PDB entry 9F5P | electron microscopy, 2.60 A resolution | chains A and C of the 3 polymer chains in the assembly

[Chain A]
Name: Capsid protein VP1
From: Poliovirus 2
UniProt: P06210 (POLG_POL2L); residues 1-301 here correspond to UniProt positions 579-879 (UniProt number = residue number + 578)
Sequence (301 residues; numbered 1 to 301; the number before each row is that of its first residue):
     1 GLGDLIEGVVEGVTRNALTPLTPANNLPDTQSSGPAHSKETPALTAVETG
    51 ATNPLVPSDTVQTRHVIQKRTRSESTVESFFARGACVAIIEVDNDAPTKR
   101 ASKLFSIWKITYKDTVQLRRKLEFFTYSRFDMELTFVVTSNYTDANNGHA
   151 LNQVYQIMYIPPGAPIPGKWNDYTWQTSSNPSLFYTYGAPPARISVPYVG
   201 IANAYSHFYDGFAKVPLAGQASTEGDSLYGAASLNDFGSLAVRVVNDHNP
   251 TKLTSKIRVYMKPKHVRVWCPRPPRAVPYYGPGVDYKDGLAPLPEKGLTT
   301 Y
Not modelled in the structure: 1-23
Differences from the reference sequence: engineered mutation I107 (Val685 in P06210), L134 (Phe712 in P06210), L183 (Val761 in P06210); variant E295 (Gly873 in P06210)
Ligand contacts: sphingosine (SPH): I110, Y112, L122, S128, F130, M132, L134, F136, I157, M158, Y159, P181, S182, L183, I194, V196, V199, Y205, H207, F237, L240, M261

[Chain C]
Name: Capsid protein VP3
From: Poliovirus 2
UniProt: P06210 (POLG_POL2L); residues 1-238 here correspond to UniProt positions 341-578 (UniProt number = residue number + 340)
Sequence (238 residues; each row starts with the number of its first residue):
     1 GLPVLNTPGSNQYLTADNYQSPCAIPEFDVTPPIDIPGEVRNMMELAEID
    51 TMIPLNLTNQRKNTMDMYRVELNDAAHSDTPILCLSLSPASDPRLAHTML
   101 GEILNYYTHWAGSLKFTFLFCGSMMATGKLLVSYAPPGAEAPKSRKEAML
   151 GTHVIWDIGLQSSCTMVVPWISNTTYRLTINDSFTEGGYISMFYQTRVVV
   201 PLSTPRKMDILGFVSACNDFSVRLLRDTTHISQEAMPQ
Not modelled in the structure: 236-238
Differences from the reference sequence: engineered mutation L178 (Gln518 in P06210)

[Chain A / chain C interface]
Contacting residue pairs (183):
  A24(A) - N42(C)
  L27(A) - N218(C)
  L27(A) - D219(C)
  L27(A) - F220(C)
  L27(A) - S221(C)
  P28(A) - N218(C)
  A43(A) - C164(C)
  A43(A) - T165(C)  hydrogen bond (backbone-backbone)
  L44(A) - W156(C)
  L44(A) - Q161(C)
  L44(A) - S163(C)
  T45(A) - Q161(C)
  T45(A) - S163(C)  hydrogen bond (backbone-backbone)
  T45(A) - T165(C)
  A46(A) - Q161(C)
  A46(A) - S163(C)
  V47(A) - T117(C)
  V47(A) - L119(C)  hydrophobic
  V47(A) - S163(C)  hydrogen bond (backbone-side chain)
  E48(A) - L119(C)
  E48(A) - S162(C)  hydrogen bond
  T52(A) - E48(C)
  T52(A) - I49(C)
  T52(A) - D50(C)  hydrogen bond (side chain-backbone)
  T52(A) - K115(C)
  T52(A) - S215(C)
  N53(A) - K115(C)
  N53(A) - T165(C)  hydrogen bond
  L55(A) - K115(C)
  L55(A) - T165(C)
  L55(A) - V167(C)  hydrophobic
  L55(A) - C217(C)
  V56(A) - V167(C)
  V56(A) - N218(C)
  P57(A) - S113(C)
  P57(A) - V167(C)  hydrophobic
  T60(A) - V167(C)
  V61(A) - T152(C)
  V61(A) - P169(C)  hydrophobic
  R70(A) - A111(C)  hydrogen bond (side chain-backbone)
  R70(A) - G112(C)
  R70(A) - Y176(C)
  R70(A) - D219(C)  hydrogen bond (side chain-backbone)
  R70(A) - S221(C)  hydrogen bond
  T71(A) - S221(C)
  R72(A) - N42(C)  hydrogen bond (backbone-side chain)
  R72(A) - M44(C)
  R72(A) - E48(C)  salt bridge
  R72(A) - C217(C)  hydrogen bond (side chain-backbone)
  R72(A) - N218(C)
  R72(A) - F220(C)  hydrogen bond (side chain-backbone)
  E74(A) - Y107(C)  hydrogen bond (backbone-side chain)
  E74(A) - R223(C)
  E74(A) - L224(C)  hydrogen bond (side chain-backbone)
  E74(A) - L225(C)  hydrogen bond (side chain-backbone)
  S75(A) - N42(C)  hydrogen bond
  S75(A) - M43(C)  hydrogen bond (backbone-backbone)
  S75(A) - M44(C)  hydrogen bond (side chain-backbone)
  S75(A) - Y107(C)
  T76(A) - R41(C)
  T76(A) - N42(C)
  V77(A) - V40(C)
  V77(A) - R41(C)  hydrogen bond (backbone-backbone)
  S79(A) - L225(C)
  F80(A) - M43(C)  hydrophobic
  F80(A) - Y106(C)  hydrophobic
  F80(A) - Y107(C)
  F80(A) - L225(C)  hydrophobic
  R83(A) - T15(C)
  G84(A) - Y13(C)
  G84(A) - T15(C)  hydrogen bond (backbone-backbone)
  D114(A) - Q233(C)  hydrogen bond (backbone-side chain)
  T115(A) - Q233(C)
  V116(A) - I231(C)  hydrophobic
  V116(A) - Q233(C)  hydrogen bond (backbone-side chain)
  Q117(A) - D227(C)
  R120(A) - E102(C)  salt bridge
  R120(A) - Y106(C)  hydrogen bond
  R120(A) - T228(C)
  R120(A) - H230(C)
  R120(A) - I231(C)
  K121(A) - Y106(C)
  F124(A) - M99(C)  hydrophobic
  F124(A) - Y106(C)  hydrophobic
  F125(A) - V40(C)  hydrophobic
  F125(A) - M43(C)  hydrophobic
  F125(A) - L46(C)  hydrophobic
  Y127(A) - I36(C)  hydrophobic
  R129(A) - V30(C)
  R129(A) - T31(C)  hydrogen bond (side chain-backbone)
  R129(A) - P32(C)
  R129(A) - P33(C)
  E133(A) - Y19(C)
  E133(A) - S21(C)
  T135(A) - Y13(C)
  V137(A) - Y13(C)  hydrophobic
  P181(A) - A24(C)
  P190(A) - N11(C)
  P191(A) - Y13(C)  hydrophobic
  R193(A) - Y13(C)
  R193(A) - D17(C)  salt bridge
  R193(A) - Y19(C)
  R193(A) - S21(C)
  R193(A) - P22(C)
  I194(A) - S21(C)
  I194(A) - P22(C)
  I194(A) - A24(C)  hydrophobic
  S195(A) - S21(C)  hydrogen bond (side chain-backbone)
  S195(A) - P22(C)  hydrogen bond (backbone-backbone)
  S195(A) - C23(C)
  S195(A) - A24(C)  hydrogen bond (backbone-backbone)
  V196(A) - I25(C)  hydrophobic
  P197(A) - C23(C)
  P197(A) - F28(C)  hydrophobic
  P197(A) - V30(C)  hydrophobic
  Y198(A) - F28(C)
  Y198(A) - V30(C)
  V199(A) - F28(C)  hydrophobic
  G200(A) - T31(C)  hydrogen bond (backbone-side chain)
  A202(A) - T31(C)
  N203(A) - T31(C)
  N203(A) - P32(C)  hydrogen bond (side chain-backbone)
  N203(A) - I34(C)
  A204(A) - I36(C)  hydrophobic
  Y260(A) - Y13(C)
  K262(A) - D17(C)  hydrogen bond (side chain-backbone)
  K262(A) - N18(C)
  R267(A) - P33(C)
  R267(A) - E39(C)  salt bridge
  V268(A) - E39(C)
  V268(A) - V40(C)  hydrogen bond (backbone-backbone)
  W269(A) - I36(C)  hydrogen bond (side chain-backbone)
  W269(A) - P37(C)
  W269(A) - G38(C)
  W269(A) - E39(C)
  C270(A) - P37(C)  hydrogen bond (side chain-backbone)
  C270(A) - G38(C)  hydrogen bond (backbone-backbone)
  P271(A) - G38(C)
  P271(A) - V40(C)
  P271(A) - L46(C)  hydrophobic
  R272(A) - M99(C)
  P274(A) - M99(C)
  P274(A) - E102(C)
  A291(A) - N63(C)
  P292(A) - N63(C)
  P292(A) - H97(C)
  L293(A) - P54(C)  hydrophobic
  L293(A) - L57(C)  hydrophobic
  L293(A) - K62(C)
  L293(A) - N63(C)  hydrogen bond (backbone-side chain)
  L293(A) - M67(C)  hydrophobic
  L293(A) - H97(C)
  P294(A) - L57(C)
  P294(A) - K62(C)
  P294(A) - P93(C)  hydrophobic
  E295(A) - L57(C)
  E295(A) - N59(C)
  E295(A) - K62(C)
  K296(A) - L57(C)  hydrogen bond (backbone-backbone)
  K296(A) - T58(C)
  K296(A) - P93(C)
  K296(A) - R94(C)
  G297(A) - R94(C)  hydrogen bond (backbone-side chain)
  L298(A) - L55(C)
  L298(A) - N56(C)
  L298(A) - V70(C)  hydrophobic
  L298(A) - I82(C)
  L298(A) - L83(C)
  L298(A) - C84(C)  hydrogen bond (backbone-backbone)
  T299(A) - P81(C)
  T299(A) - I82(C)
  T299(A) - C84(C)
  T300(A) - C84(C)
  T300(A) - R94(C)  hydrogen bond (backbone-side chain)
  Y301(A) - C84(C)  hydrogen bond
  Y301(A) - L85(C)
  Y301(A) - S86(C)
  Y301(A) - R94(C)  hydrogen bond (backbone-side chain)
  Y301(A) - A141(C)  hydrophobic
  Y301(A) - P142(C)  hydrogen bond (side chain-backbone)
  Y301(A) - Y189(C)  hydrophobic
  Y301(A) - I190(C)
  Y301(A) - S191(C)
Other interface residues (no listed pair), chain A (84 interface residues in all): Q68, A82, Y159, I201, K264, P273, R275, V277, Y279, L290
Other interface residues (no listed pair), chain C (96 interface residues in all): A16, D92, I103, D157, W170, T175, V222, S232

[Summary]
The interface between chain A and chain C involves 84 residues on one side and 96 on the other; the contacts
include 42 hydrogen bonds and 4 salt bridges. Polar contacts include R72(A)-E48(C), R120(A)-E102(C) and
R193(A)-D17(C). Sphingosine is bound between chain A and chain C.
Here chain A is Capsid protein VP1 and chain C is Capsid protein VP3, both from Poliovirus 2. Entry 9F5P
(Poliovirus type 2 (strain MEF-1) stabilised virus-like particle (PV2 SC6b) from an insect cell expression
system) was determined by electron microscopy together with 9EYY, 9EZ0, 9F0K, 9F3Q and 9F59 from the same
study.
